Entry 4R82 (X-ray diffraction, 1.66 A resolution); this record covers chains A and B.

[Chain A (and B)]
Molecule: Oxidoreductase
Source organism: Streptomyces globisporus
Notes: chain B of this document is another copy of the same molecule, construct and numbering; everything in this record applies to it too
UniProt: Q8GME2 (Q8GME2_STRGL); residue numbers follow UniProt; this construct covers 1-182
Sequence (185 residues; numbered -2 to 182; the number before each row is that of its first residue; numbers below 1 keep their minus sign (Ser-2 is residue -2)):
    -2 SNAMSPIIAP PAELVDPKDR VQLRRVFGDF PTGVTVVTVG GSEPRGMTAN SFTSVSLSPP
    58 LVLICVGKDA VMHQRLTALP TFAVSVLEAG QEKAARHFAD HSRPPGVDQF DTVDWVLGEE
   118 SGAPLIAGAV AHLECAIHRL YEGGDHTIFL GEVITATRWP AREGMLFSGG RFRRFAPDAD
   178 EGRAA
Not modelled in the structure: -2 to 7, 100-103, 178-182 (chain B: -2 to 8, 100-103, 178-182)
Modified positions: Mse1 (selenomethionine); Mse44, Mse69, Mse162 (selenomethionine; parent Met)
Construct notes: expression tag (-2 to 0)
Ion coordination: Ca2+ near Asp16 (its only coordinating residue here); Mg2+: Thr50 (shared with Thr50(B) of chain B)
Ligand contacts:
  - FAD (flavin-adenine dinucleotide): Val31, Mse44, Thr45, Ala46, Asn47, Ser48, Cys62, Val63, Gly64, Ala67, Val68, Phe95, Ala96, His98, His143, Phe164, Phe169
  - NAD (nicotinamide-adenine-dinucleotide), molecule 1: Arg21, Phe24, Gly25, Asn47, His143, Phe164, Gly167
  - NAD, molecule 2: Arg21, Asn47, His143
  - NAD, molecule 3: Ser51, Val52, Leu54
Swiss-Prot annotation at these positions:
  - binding site (NAD(+)): Asp16, His143
  - binding site (FAD): Asn47, Ser48, Cys62 to Gly64, His98

[How chain A and chain B interact]
Pairs across the interface (140):
  Pro8(A) with Pro157(B)
  Ala9(A) with Thr154(B); Arg155(B); Trp156(B)
  Glu10(A) with Thr154(B); Arg155(B), salt bridge; Pro157(B)
  Leu11(A) with Thr152(B); Ala153(B); Thr154(B)
  Val12(A) with Ala153(B), hydrogen bond (backbone-backbone); Arg155(B)
  Pro14(A) with Pro57(B), hydrophobic; Val150(B); Ile151(B); Thr152(B)
  Arg17(A) with Leu54(B); Ser55(B), hydrogen bond
  Leu20(A) with Leu54(B); Pro57(B), hydrophobic
  Arg21(A) with Leu54(B)
  Arg22(A) with Arg155(B)
  Val23(A) with Ala128(B), hydrophobic; Arg155(B)
  Phe24(A) with Ser51(B); Ser53(B); Leu54(B), hydrophobic; Leu58(B); Val59(B), hydrophobic
  Asp26(A) with Val83(B); Val127(B); Ala128(B); Arg155(B), salt bridge
  Phe27(A) with Gly30(B); Val31(B); Thr32(B); Asn47(B); Phe49(B)
  Pro28(A) with Thr29(B); Gly30(B), hydrogen bond (backbone-backbone); Mse162(B); Leu163(B), hydrophobic; Phe172(B), hydrophobic
  Thr29(A) with Pro28(B)
  Gly30(A) with Phe27(B); Pro28(B), hydrogen bond (backbone-backbone)
  Val31(A) with Phe27(B)
  Thr32(A) with Phe27(B)
  Asn47(A) with Phe27(B)
  Ser48(A) with Thr50(B)
  Phe49(A) with Phe27(B)
  Thr50(A) with Ser48(B); Thr50(B), hydrogen bond
  Ser51(A) with Phe24(B)
  Val52(A) with Cys62(B), hydrophobic; Gly140(B); His143(B), hydrogen bond (backbone-side chain)
  Ser53(A) with Phe24(B); Gly140(B); Gly141(B); Asp142(B), hydrogen bond (side chain-backbone)
  Leu54(A) with Arg17(B); Leu20(B), hydrophobic; Arg21(B); Phe24(B), hydrophobic; Asp142(B), hydrogen bond (backbone-side chain)
  Ser55(A) with Arg17(B), hydrogen bond; Asp142(B), hydrogen bond (backbone-side chain)
  Pro56(A) with Gly141(B)
  Pro57(A) with Pro14(B); Leu20(B), hydrophobic
  Leu58(A) with Phe24(B); Gly140(B); Gly141(B)
  Val59(A) with Phe24(B), hydrophobic
  Leu60(A) with Leu60(B), hydrophobic; Ile145(B), hydrophobic
  Cys62(A) with Val52(B), hydrophobic
  Val83(A) with Asp26(B)
  Val127(A) with Asp26(B)
  Ala128(A) with Val23(B), hydrophobic; Asp26(B)
  Arg136(A) with Glu139(B), salt bridge
  Tyr138(A) with Tyr138(B), hydrophobic; Glu139(B), hydrogen bond (side chain-backbone)
  Glu139(A) with Arg136(B), salt bridge; Tyr138(B), hydrogen bond (backbone-side chain); Leu147(B)
  Gly140(A) with Val52(B); Ser53(B); Leu58(B)
  Gly141(A) with Ser53(B); Pro56(B); Leu58(B)
  Asp142(A) with Ser53(B), hydrogen bond; Leu54(B), hydrogen bond (side chain-backbone); Ser55(B), hydrogen bond (side chain-backbone)
  His143(A) with Val52(B), hydrogen bond (side chain-backbone)
  Ile145(A) with Leu60(B), hydrophobic
  Leu147(A) with Glu139(B)
  Val150(A) with Pro14(B)
  Ile151(A) with Pro14(B)
  Thr152(A) with Leu11(B)
  Ala153(A) with Leu11(B); Val12(B), hydrogen bond (backbone-backbone)
  Thr154(A) with Ala9(B); Glu10(B); Leu11(B)
  Arg155(A) with Ala9(B); Glu10(B), salt bridge; Arg22(B); Asp26(B), salt bridge
  Trp156(A) with Ala9(B)
  Pro157(A) with Glu10(B)
  Glu160(A) with Arg170(B), salt bridge
  Mse162(A) with Pro28(B)
  Leu163(A) with Pro28(B), hydrophobic; Leu163(B), hydrophobic; Phe172(B), hydrophobic
  Ser165(A) with Phe172(B)
  Arg168(A) with Asp175(B), salt bridge
  Arg170(A) with Glu160(B), salt bridge; Phe172(B); Ala173(B), hydrogen bond (side chain-backbone); Asp175(B)
  Arg171(A) with Phe172(B); Ala173(B), hydrogen bond (backbone-backbone)
  Phe172(A) with Pro28(B), hydrophobic; Leu163(B), hydrophobic; Ser165(B); Arg170(B); Arg171(B); Ala173(B)
  Ala173(A) with Arg170(B), hydrogen bond (backbone-side chain); Arg171(B), hydrogen bond (backbone-backbone); Phe172(B); Ala173(B)
  Pro174(A) with Arg170(B)
  Asp175(A) with Arg168(B), salt bridge; Arg170(B)
Interface residues without a listed pair, chain A (67 interface residues in all): Leu130, Gly161
Interface residues without a listed pair, chain B (66 interface residues in all): Leu130, Gly161, Pro174

[Overview]
67 residues of chain A and 66 residues of chain B are in contact; the contacts include 21 hydrogen bonds and
10 salt bridges. Among the polar pairs are Glu10(A)-Arg155(B), Asp26(A)-Arg155(B) and Arg136(A)-Glu139(B).
Chain A binds 3 copies of NAD and flavin-adenine dinucleotide.
Chain A and chain B are both Oxidoreductase (Streptomyces globisporus); the structure, Streptomyces
globisporus C-1027 NADH:FAD oxidoreductase SgcE6 in complex with NAD and FAD fragments, was determined by
X-ray diffraction, deposited together with 4OO2 and 4HX6.
